Entry 9R95 (electron microscopy, 3.20 A resolution); this record covers chains C and N of the 6 polymer chains in the assembly.

== Chain C ==
Name: Transcription factor A, mitochondrial
Source organism: Homo sapiens
UniProt: Q00059 (TFAM_HUMAN); residues 43-245 here = UniProt positions 43-245
Amino-acid sequence (230 residues; row label = number of the first residue in the row):
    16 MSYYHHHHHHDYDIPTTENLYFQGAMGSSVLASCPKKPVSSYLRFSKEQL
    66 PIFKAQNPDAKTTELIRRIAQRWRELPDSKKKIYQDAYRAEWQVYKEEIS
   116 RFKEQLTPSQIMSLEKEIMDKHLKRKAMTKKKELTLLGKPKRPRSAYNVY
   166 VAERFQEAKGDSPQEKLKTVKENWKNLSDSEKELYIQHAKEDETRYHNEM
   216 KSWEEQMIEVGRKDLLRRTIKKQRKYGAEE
Not modelled in the structure: 16-42, 171-176, 191-197, 232-245
Differences from the reference sequence: initiating methionine (16); expression tag (17-42)
UniProt features mapped onto this chain:
  - DNA-binding region: Pro50 to Lys118 (HMG box 1), Pro155 to Glu219 (HMG box 2)
  - site (Intercalates between bases and promotes DNA bending): Leu58, Leu182
  - modified residue: Ser55 (Phosphoserine), Ser56 (Phosphoserine), Ser61 (Phosphoserine), Thr122 (Phosphothreonine), Ser160 (Phosphoserine), Ser193 (Phosphoserine), Ser195 (Phosphoserine)
  - natural variant: Pro178 (P178L: In MTDPS15)
  - mutagenesis: Thr77 (T77A: Moderate reduction in DNA bending), Tyr162 (Y162A: Moderate reduction in DNA bending)

== Chain N ==
Molecule: Non-template strand DNA
Sequence (56 nucleotides; numbered -3 to 52; the number before each row is that of its first residue; numbers below 1 keep their minus sign (DA-3 is residue -3)):
    -3 ATGTGTTAGTTGGGGGGTGACTGTTAAAAGTGCATACCGAACAAAGATAA
    47 AATTTG
Not modelled in the structure: -3 to 1, 51-52

== How chain C and chain N interact ==
Contacting residue pairs - 26 pairs, chain C then chain N:
  Ser55(C) - DT21(N)  hydrogen bond to the sugar
  Tyr57(C) - DG19(N)  sugar contact
  Tyr57(C) - DT20(N)  sugar contact
  Ser61(C) - DG19(N)  base contact
  Thr78(C) - DT18(N)  sugar contact
  Ile81(C) - DT18(N)  base contact
  Arg82(C) - DG19(N)  phosphate contact
  Ala85(C) - DG19(N)  phosphate contact
  Trp88(C) - DT20(N)  phosphate contact
  Trp88(C) - DT21(N)  phosphate contact
  Tyr103(C) - DA22(N)  sugar contact
  Trp107(C) - DA23(N)  sugar contact
  Lys156(C) - DT6(N)  phosphate contact
  Lys156(C) - DT7(N)  salt bridge to the phosphate
  Arg157(C) - DG5(N)  phosphate contact
  Arg157(C) - DT6(N)  hydrogen bond to the phosphate
  Asn163(C) - DT6(N)  hydrogen bond to the base
  Asn163(C) - DT7(N)  hydrogen bond to the sugar
  Val166(C) - DG8(N)  phosphate contact
  Ala167(C) - DG8(N)  hydrogen bond to the phosphate
  Phe170(C) - DG9(N)  phosphate contact
  Pro178(C) - DG8(N)  hydrogen bond to the base
  Pro178(C) - DG9(N)  base contact
  Pro178(C) - DG10(N)  sugar contact
  Gln179(C) - DG8(N)  base contact
  Leu182(C) - DG8(N)  base contact
Also at the interface, not in a pair above, chain C (22 interface residues in all): Leu58, Thr77, Pro155
Also at the interface, not in a pair above, chain N (14 interface residues in all): DC17, DA24

== In short ==
The interface between chain C and chain N involves 22 residues on one side and 14 on the other, with 6
hydrogen bonds and 1 salt bridge. Among the polar pairs are Asn163(C)-DT6(N), Pro178(C)-DG8(N) and
Ser55(C)-DT21(N).
Chain C is Transcription factor A, mitochondrial (Homo sapiens) and chain N is Non-template strand DNA; the
structure, Cryo-EM structure of the human mitochondrial RNA polymerase transcription initiation complex
(POLRMT/TFAM/TFB2M/DNA/RNA) with a slipped 3-mer ..., was determined by electron microscopy, deposited
together with 9GZM, 9GZN, 9GZO and 9R96.
